4LCI - chains L and H; structure by X-ray diffraction, 1.90 A resolution.

[Chain L]
Protein: anti canine CD28 antibody, 1C6, light chain
Organism: Mus musculus
Notes: antibody fragment or engineered binder
Chain sequence (117 residues; each row starts with the number of its first residue; a row labelled like 27A-27D holds insertion residues (27A, then the next letters in order); numbering starts at 0):
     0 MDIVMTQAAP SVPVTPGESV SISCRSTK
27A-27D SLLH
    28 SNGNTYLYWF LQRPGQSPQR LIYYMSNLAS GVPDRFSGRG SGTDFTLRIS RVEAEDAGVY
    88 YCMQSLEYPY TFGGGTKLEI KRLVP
Disulfides: Cys23-Cys89
Ion coordination: Na+ near Tyr95 (its only coordinating residue here)

[Chain H]
Protein: anti canine CD28 antibody, 1C6, heavy chain
Organism: Mus musculus
Notes: antibody fragment or engineered binder
Chain sequence (120 residues; row label = number of the first residue in the row; a row labelled like 52A-52C holds insertion residues (52A, then the next letters in order)):
     1 QIQLVQSGPE LKKPGETVKI SCKASGYTFT NYGMTWVKQA PRKGLKWMGW IN
52A-52C TYT
    53 GRPTYADDFK GRFAFSLETS ASTAYLQINN LKHEDTATYF CASLGEDFWG QGTTLTVSSH
   113 HHHHH
Disulfides: Cys22-Cys93

[Chain L / chain H interface]
Pairs across the interface - 26 pairs, chain L then chain H:
  Tyr35(L) with Gly97(H)
  Phe37(L) with Asp99(H); Trp101(H), hydrophobic
  Gln39(L) with Gln39(H), hydrogen bond; Leu45(H); Phe92(H)
  Ser44(L) with Phe92(H); Trp101(H); Gly102(H), hydrogen bond (side chain-backbone); Gln103(H)
  Pro45(L) with Leu45(H), hydrophobic; Phe92(H); Trp101(H)
  Arg47(L) with Leu96(H), hydrogen bond (side chain-backbone); Gly97(H), hydrogen bond (side chain-backbone); Asp99(H), hydrogen bond (backbone-side chain)
  Tyr88(L) with Gly44(H); Leu45(H)
  Met90(L) with Leu96(H), hydrophobic
  Tyr95(L) with Trp47(H), hydrophobic; Trp50(H), hydrogen bond
  Pro96(L) with Trp47(H), hydrophobic; Ala58(H), hydrophobic
  Tyr97(L) with Trp47(H)
  Phe99(L) with Leu45(H); Trp47(H)
Also at the interface, not in a pair above, chain L (14 interface residues in all): Gln43, Gln46
Also at the interface, not in a pair above, chain H (17 interface residues in all): Val37, Lys46, Thr56, Glu98

[Summary]
The interface between chain L and chain H involves 14 residues on one side and 17 on the other, with 6
hydrogen bonds. Polar pairs include Gln39(L)-Gln39(H), Ser44(L)-Gly102(H) and Arg47(L)-Leu96(H).
Here chain L is anti canine CD28 antibody, 1C6, light chain and chain H is anti canine CD28 antibody, 1C6,
heavy chain, both from Mus musculus. Entry 4LCI (Anti canine CD28 antibody, 1C6) was determined by X-ray
diffraction.
